PDB entry 9CPO | electron microscopy, 3.50 A resolution | chains B and P of the 6 polymer chains in the assembly

Chain B:
Molecule: Non-structural protein 8
Source organism: Infectious bronchitis virus
Reference sequence: P0C6Y3 (R1AB_IBVM); residues 6-200 here correspond to UniProt positions 3470-3664 (UniProt number = residue number + 3464)
Chain sequence (195 residues; row label = number of the first residue in the row):
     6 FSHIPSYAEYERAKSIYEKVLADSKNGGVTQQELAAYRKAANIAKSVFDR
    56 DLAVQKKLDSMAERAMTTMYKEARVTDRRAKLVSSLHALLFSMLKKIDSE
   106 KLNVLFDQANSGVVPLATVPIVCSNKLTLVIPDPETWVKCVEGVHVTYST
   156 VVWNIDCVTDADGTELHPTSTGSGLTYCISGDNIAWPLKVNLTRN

Chain P:
Molecule: RNA Primer
Sequence (30 nucleotides; numbered 4 to 33; the number before each row is that of its first residue):
     4 UCUCCUAAGAAGCUAUUAAAAUCACAGAUU

Chain B / chain P interface:
Contacting residue pairs (7):
  Gln37(B) with U4(P), sugar contact; C5(P), hydrogen bond to the sugar
  Ala40(B) with U6(P), phosphate contact
  Arg55(B) with A14(P), hydrogen bond to the sugar
  Ala58(B) with G15(P), phosphate contact; C16(P), phosphate contact
  Lys62(B) with C16(P), salt bridge to the phosphate
Also at the interface, not in a pair above, chain B (8 interface residues in all): Gln36, Asp54, Lys61
Also at the interface, not in a pair above, chain P (7 interface residues in all): U17

Overview:
Chain B and chain P form an interface of 8 and 7 residues respectively, with 2 hydrogen bonds and 1 salt
bridge. Polar pairs include Gln37(B)-C5(P), Arg55(B)-A14(P) and Lys62(B)-C16(P).
Chain B is Non-structural protein 8 (Infectious bronchitis virus) and chain P is RNA Primer; the structure,
Infectious bronchitis virus core polymerase complex, was determined by electron microscopy.
